7UJR - chains A and B; structure by X-ray diffraction, 1.95 A resolution.

# Chain A
Molecule: Calcium/calmodulin-dependent protein kinase type II subunit alpha
Source organism: Homo sapiens
Notes: EC 2.7.11.17
UniProt: Q9UQM7 (KCC2A_HUMAN); numbering as in UniProt (aligned over 7-274)
Chain sequence (268 residues; row label = number of the first residue in the row):
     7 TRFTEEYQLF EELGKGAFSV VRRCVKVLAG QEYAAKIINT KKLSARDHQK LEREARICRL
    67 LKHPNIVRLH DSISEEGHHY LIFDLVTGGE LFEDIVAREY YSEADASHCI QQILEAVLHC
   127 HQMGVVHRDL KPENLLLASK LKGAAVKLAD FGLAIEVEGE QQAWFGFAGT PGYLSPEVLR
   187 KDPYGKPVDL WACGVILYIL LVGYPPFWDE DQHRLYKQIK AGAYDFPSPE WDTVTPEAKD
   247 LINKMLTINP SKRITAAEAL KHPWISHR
Differences from the reference sequence: engineered mutation Lys223 (Gln in Q9UQM7)
UniProt features mapped onto this chain:
  - active site: Asp135 (Proton acceptor)
  - binding site (ATP): Leu19 to Val27, Lys42
  - modified residue: Tyr13 (Phosphotyrosine), Ser257 (Phosphoserine)
Reported in the primary citation:
  - catalytic residues: Asp135 (citing earlier work)
  - mutagenesis - D135N: abolished catalytic activity (citing earlier work)
  - mutagenesis - E96K (7- to 65-fold), E96K/E99K (75- to 140-fold), E99K (7- to 65-fold): decreased binding to GluA1 P828R
  - mutagenesis - I205K, W214A (60-fold), E236K (21-fold): decreased binding to CaMKIIN
  - specificity-determining residues: Trp214, Glu236 (by similarity / conservation)
  - mutagenesis - E96K/E99K (Tm change 1 degC): decreased stability in response to GluN2B
  - mutagenesis - E96K/E99K (Tm change 1 degC): decreased stability with Glutamate receptor ionotropic, NMDA 2B (chain B)

# Chain B
Molecule: Glutamate receptor ionotropic, NMDA 2B
UniProt: Q13224 (NMDE2_HUMAN); residues 1289-1310 here = UniProt positions 1289-1310
Chain sequence (22 residues; row label = number of the first residue in the row):
  1289 KAQKKNRNKL RRQHSYDTFV DL
Disordered / not traced: 1289-1297
UniProt features mapped onto this chain:
  - region: Lys1292 to Tyr1304 (Interaction with DAPK1)
  - modified residue: Ser1303 (Phosphoserine)
Reported in the primary citation:
  - post-translational modification sites: Ser1303 (citing earlier work)

# How chain A and chain B interact
Contacting residue pairs - 35 pairs, chain A then chain B:
  Arg52(A) - Asp1305(B)  salt bridge
  Lys56(A) - Asp1305(B)
  Glu96(A) - Arg1300(B)  salt bridge
  Phe98(A) - Leu1298(B)  hydrophobic
  Phe98(A) - Arg1299(B)
  Phe98(A) - Arg1300(B)
  Val102(A) - Leu1298(B)  hydrophobic
  Asp135(A) - Ser1303(B)  hydrogen bond
  Lys137(A) - Gln1301(B)  hydrogen bond (side chain-backbone)
  Lys137(A) - His1302(B)
  Lys137(A) - Ser1303(B)  hydrogen bond
  Glu139(A) - Arg1300(B)
  Glu139(A) - Gln1301(B)  hydrogen bond (side chain-backbone)
  Leu159(A) - Ser1303(B)
  Leu159(A) - Tyr1304(B)
  Leu159(A) - Asp1305(B)
  Phe173(A) - Asp1305(B)
  Phe173(A) - Thr1306(B)  hydrogen bond (backbone-backbone)
  Phe173(A) - Phe1307(B)  hydrophobic
  Ala174(A) - Tyr1304(B)
  Gly175(A) - Ser1303(B)
  Gly175(A) - Tyr1304(B)  hydrogen bond (backbone-backbone)
  Thr176(A) - Gln1301(B)
  Thr176(A) - His1302(B)  hydrogen bond (side chain-backbone)
  Thr176(A) - Ser1303(B)
  Pro177(A) - Gln1301(B)
  Pro177(A) - His1302(B)
  Gly178(A) - Gln1301(B)  hydrogen bond (backbone-side chain)
  Tyr179(A) - Gln1301(B)
  Gly209(A) - Leu1298(B)
  Trp214(A) - Gln1301(B)
  Gln218(A) - Val1308(B)
  Gln218(A) - Asp1309(B)
  Gln218(A) - Leu1310(B)  hydrogen bond (side chain-backbone)
  His219(A) - Asp1309(B)  salt bridge
Interface residues without a listed pair, chain A (25 interface residues in all): Glu99, Asn140, Ile205, Pro211, Tyr222
Interface features reported in the paper:
  - interface residues, chain A: Glu96(A), Glu99(A), Gly175(A)

# Summary
25 residues of chain A face 13 of chain B across their interface; the contacts include 9 hydrogen bonds and 3
salt bridges. Polar pairs include Arg52(A)-Asp1305(B), Glu96(A)-Arg1300(B) and His219(A)-Asp1309(B). The paper
reports the catalytic residue Asp135(A); E96K, E96K/E99K and E99K of chain A reduce binding to GluA1 P828R; 7
substitutions were tested in all.
Chain A is Calcium/calmodulin-dependent protein kinase type II subunit alpha (Homo sapiens) and chain B is
Glutamate receptor ionotropic, NMDA 2B; the structure, Cocrystal structure of human CaMKII-alpha
(CAMK2A)kinase domain and GluN2B, was determined by X-ray diffraction (same publication as 6X5G, 6X5Q, 7KL0,
7KL1, 7UIQ, 7UIR and 5 further entries).
